PDB entry 8HPO | electron microscopy, 2.60 A resolution | chains E and B of the 11 polymer chains in the assembly

Chain E:
Protein: Transcriptional regulatory protein RXT2
Organism: Saccharomyces cerevisiae (strain ATCC 204508 / S288c)
UniProtKB: P38255 (RXT2_YEAST); residues 1-430 here = UniProt positions 1-430
Sequence (430 residues; each row starts with the number of its first residue):
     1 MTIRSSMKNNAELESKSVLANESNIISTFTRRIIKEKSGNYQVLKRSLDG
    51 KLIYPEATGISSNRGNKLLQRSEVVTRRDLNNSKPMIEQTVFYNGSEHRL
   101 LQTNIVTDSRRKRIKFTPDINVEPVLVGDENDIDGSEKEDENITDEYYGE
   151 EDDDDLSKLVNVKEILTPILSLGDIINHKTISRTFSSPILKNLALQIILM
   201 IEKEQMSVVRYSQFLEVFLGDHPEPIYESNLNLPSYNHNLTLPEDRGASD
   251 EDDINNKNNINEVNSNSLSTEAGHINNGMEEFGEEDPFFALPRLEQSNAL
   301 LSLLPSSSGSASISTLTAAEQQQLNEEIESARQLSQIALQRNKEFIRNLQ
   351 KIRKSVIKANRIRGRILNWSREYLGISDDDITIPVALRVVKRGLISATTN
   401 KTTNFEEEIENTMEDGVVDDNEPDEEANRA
Not modelled in the structure: 1-21, 106-156, 248-285, 306-316, 377-430
Modified / non-standard residues: T167 (phosphothreonine; TPO); S171 (phosphoserine; SEP)

Chain B:
Protein: Transcriptional regulatory protein SIN3
Organism: Saccharomyces cerevisiae (strain ATCC 204508 / S288c)
UniProtKB: P22579 (SIN3_YEAST); residues 1-1536 here = UniProt positions 1-1536
Sequence (1536 residues; numbered 1 to 1536; the number before each row is that of its first residue):
     1 MSQVWHNSNSQSNDVATSNDATGSNERNEKEPSLQGNKPGFVQQQQRITL
    51 PSLSALSTKEEDRRDSNGQQALTSHAAHILGYPPPHSNAMPSIATDSALK
   101 QPHEYHPRPKSSSSSPSINASLMNAGPAPLPTVGAASFSLSRFDNPLPIK
   151 APVHTEEPKSYNGLQEEEKATQRPQDCKEVPAGVQPADAPDPSSNHADAN
   201 DDNNNNENSHDEDADYRPLNVKDALSYLEQVKFQFSSRPDIYNLFLDIMK
   251 DFKSQAIDTPGVIERVSTLFRGYPILIQGFNTFLPQGYRIECSSNPDDPI
   301 RVTTPMGTTTVNNNISPSGRGTTDAQELGSFPESDGNGVQQPSNVPMVPS
   351 SVYQSEQNQDQQQSLPLLATSSGLPSIQQPEMPAHRQIPQSQSLVPQEDA
   401 KKNVDVEFSQAISYVNKIKTRFADQPDIYKHFLEILQTYQREQKPINEVY
   451 AQVTHLFQNAPDLLEDFKKFLPDSSASANQQVQHAQQHAQQQHEAQMHAQ
   501 AQAQAQAQAQVEQQKQQQQFLYPASGYYGHPSNRGIPQQNLPPIGSFSPP
   551 TNGSTVHEAYQDQQHMQPPHFMPLPSIVQHGPNMVHQGIANENPPLSDLR
   601 TSLTEQYAPSSIQHQQQHPQSISPIANTQYGDIPVRPEIDLDPSIVPVVP
   651 EPTEPIENNISLNEEVTFFEKAKRYIGNKHLYTEFLKILNLYSQDILDLD
   701 DLVEKVDFYLGSNKELFTWFKNFVGYQEKTKCIENIVHEKHRLDLDLCEA
   751 FGPSYKRLPKSDTFMPCSGRDDMCWEVLNDEWVGHPVWASEDSGFIAHRK
   801 NQYEETLFKIEEERHEYDFYIESNLRTIQCLETIVNKIENMTENEKANFK
   851 LPPGLGHTSMTIYKKVIRKVYDKERGFEIIDALHEHPAVTAPVVLKRLKQ
   901 KDEEWRRAQREWNKVWRELEQKVFFKSLDHLGLTFKQADKKLLTTKQLIS
   951 EISSIKVDQTNKKIHWLTPKPKSQLDFDFPDKNIFYDILCLADTFITHTT
  1001 AYSNPDKERLKDLLKYFISLFFSISFEKIEESLYSHKQNVSESSGSDDGS
  1051 SIASRKRPYQQEMSLLDILHRSRYQKLKRSNDEDGKVPQLSEPPEEEPNT
  1101 IEEEELIDEEAKNPWLTGNLVEEANSQGIIQNRSIFNLFANTNIYIFFRH
  1151 WTTIYERLLEIKQMNERVTKEINTRSTVTFAKDLDLLSSQLSEMGLDFVG
  1201 EDAYKQVLRLSRRLINGDLEHQWFEESLRQAYNNKAFKLYTIDKVTQSLV
  1251 KHAHTLMTDAKTAEIMALFVKDRNASTTSAKDQIIYRLQVRSHMSNTENM
  1301 FRIEFDKRTLHVSIQYIALDDLTLKEPKADEDKWKYYVTSYALPHPTEGI
  1351 PHEKLKIPFLERLIEFGQDIDGTEVDEEFSPEGISVSTLKIKIQPITYQL
  1401 HIENGSYDVFTRKATNKYPTIANDNTQKGMVSQKKELISKFLDCAVGLRN
  1451 NLDEAQKLSMQKKWENLKDSIAKTSAGNQGIESETEKGKITKQEQSDNLD
  1501 SSTASVLPASITTVPQDDNIETTGNTESSDKGAKIQ
Not modelled in the structure: 1-642, 1042-1062, 1071-1128, 1178-1186, 1344-1536
UniProt features mapped onto this chain:
  - modified residue: S137 (Phosphoserine), T303 (Phosphothreonine), T304 (Phosphothreonine), S316 (Phosphoserine), S1046 (Phosphoserine)

Chain E / chain B interface:
Residue-residue contacts - 58 pairs, chain E then chain B:
  E22(E) - L686(B)
  I25(E) - N690(B)
  I26(E) - F669(B)  hydrophobic
  I26(E) - Y682(B)
  S27(E) - L662(B)
  F29(E) - L689(B)  hydrophobic
  F29(E) - Y692(B)  hydrophobic
  F29(E) - S693(B)
  T30(E) - L662(B)
  T30(E) - E665(B)
  R31(E) - N658(B)  hydrogen bond (side chain-backbone)
  R31(E) - N659(B)  hydrogen bond (side chain-backbone)
  R31(E) - I660(B)
  R31(E) - S661(B)  hydrogen bond (side chain-backbone)
  R31(E) - L662(B)
  R32(E) - Y692(B)  hydrogen bond
  R32(E) - D695(B)  salt bridge
  I33(E) - F723(B)  hydrophobic
  I34(E) - S661(B)
  I34(E) - L662(B)  hydrophobic
  K35(E) - N658(B)
  K35(E) - N659(B)
  K37(E) - F723(B)
  S38(E) - N658(B)  hydrogen bond
  Y41(E) - N658(B)  hydrogen bond
  P55(E) - R799(B)
  E56(E) - R799(B)
  T58(E) - R799(B)
  T58(E) - K800(B)  hydrogen bond (backbone-backbone)
  T58(E) - E805(B)  hydrogen bond
  G59(E) - H798(B)
  R77(E) - W788(B)
  R78(E) - R742(B)
  M86(E) - E805(B)
  M86(E) - F808(B)  hydrophobic
  E88(E) - K809(B)
  E88(E) - E813(B)
  Y93(E) - T653(B)
  Y93(E) - E654(B)  hydrogen bond (side chain-backbone)
  Y93(E) - I656(B)  hydrophobic
  N94(E) - E654(B)
  L101(E) - K809(B)  hydrogen bond (backbone-side chain)
  L101(E) - E813(B)
  L101(E) - L919(B)  hydrophobic
  Q102(E) - Q802(B)
  L159(E) - K922(B)
  V160(E) - E918(B)
  V160(E) - L919(B)  hydrophobic
  K163(E) - P650(B)
  I165(E) - V915(B)  hydrophobic
  I165(E) - E918(B)
  L166(E) - E911(B)
  L166(E) - W912(B)  hydrophobic
  L166(E) - V915(B)  hydrophobic
  K179(E) - E918(B)
  K179(E) - Q921(B)  hydrogen bond
  T180(E) - E918(B)
  R183(E) - R917(B)
Also at the interface, not in a pair above, chain E (38 interface residues in all): T28, I60, L69, R99
Also at the interface, not in a pair above, chain B (43 interface residues in all): L702, F720, V724, T806, E816, K914

Summary:
The interface between chain E and chain B involves 38 residues on one side and 43 on the other; the contacts
include 11 hydrogen bonds and 1 salt bridge. Polar pairs include R32(E)-D695(B), R31(E)-N658(B) and
R31(E)-N659(B).
Chain E is Transcriptional regulatory protein RXT2 and chain B is Transcriptional regulatory protein SIN3,
both from Saccharomyces cerevisiae (strain ATCC 204508 / S288c); the structure, Cryo-EM structure of a
SIN3/HDAC complex from budding yeast, was determined by electron microscopy.
